5VVS - chains B and C of the 15 polymer chains in the assembly; structure by electron microscopy, 6.40 A resolution (low resolution: residue-level contacts below are approximate; hydrogen-bond / salt-bridge calls are withheld).

# Chain B
Name: DNA-directed RNA polymerase II subunit RPB2
From: Saccharomyces cerevisiae (strain ATCC 204508 / S288c)
Notes: EC 2.7.7.6
UniProt: P08518 (RPB2_YEAST); residues 1-1224 here = UniProt positions 1-1224
Sequence (1224 residues; numbered 1 to 1224; the number before each row is that of its first residue):
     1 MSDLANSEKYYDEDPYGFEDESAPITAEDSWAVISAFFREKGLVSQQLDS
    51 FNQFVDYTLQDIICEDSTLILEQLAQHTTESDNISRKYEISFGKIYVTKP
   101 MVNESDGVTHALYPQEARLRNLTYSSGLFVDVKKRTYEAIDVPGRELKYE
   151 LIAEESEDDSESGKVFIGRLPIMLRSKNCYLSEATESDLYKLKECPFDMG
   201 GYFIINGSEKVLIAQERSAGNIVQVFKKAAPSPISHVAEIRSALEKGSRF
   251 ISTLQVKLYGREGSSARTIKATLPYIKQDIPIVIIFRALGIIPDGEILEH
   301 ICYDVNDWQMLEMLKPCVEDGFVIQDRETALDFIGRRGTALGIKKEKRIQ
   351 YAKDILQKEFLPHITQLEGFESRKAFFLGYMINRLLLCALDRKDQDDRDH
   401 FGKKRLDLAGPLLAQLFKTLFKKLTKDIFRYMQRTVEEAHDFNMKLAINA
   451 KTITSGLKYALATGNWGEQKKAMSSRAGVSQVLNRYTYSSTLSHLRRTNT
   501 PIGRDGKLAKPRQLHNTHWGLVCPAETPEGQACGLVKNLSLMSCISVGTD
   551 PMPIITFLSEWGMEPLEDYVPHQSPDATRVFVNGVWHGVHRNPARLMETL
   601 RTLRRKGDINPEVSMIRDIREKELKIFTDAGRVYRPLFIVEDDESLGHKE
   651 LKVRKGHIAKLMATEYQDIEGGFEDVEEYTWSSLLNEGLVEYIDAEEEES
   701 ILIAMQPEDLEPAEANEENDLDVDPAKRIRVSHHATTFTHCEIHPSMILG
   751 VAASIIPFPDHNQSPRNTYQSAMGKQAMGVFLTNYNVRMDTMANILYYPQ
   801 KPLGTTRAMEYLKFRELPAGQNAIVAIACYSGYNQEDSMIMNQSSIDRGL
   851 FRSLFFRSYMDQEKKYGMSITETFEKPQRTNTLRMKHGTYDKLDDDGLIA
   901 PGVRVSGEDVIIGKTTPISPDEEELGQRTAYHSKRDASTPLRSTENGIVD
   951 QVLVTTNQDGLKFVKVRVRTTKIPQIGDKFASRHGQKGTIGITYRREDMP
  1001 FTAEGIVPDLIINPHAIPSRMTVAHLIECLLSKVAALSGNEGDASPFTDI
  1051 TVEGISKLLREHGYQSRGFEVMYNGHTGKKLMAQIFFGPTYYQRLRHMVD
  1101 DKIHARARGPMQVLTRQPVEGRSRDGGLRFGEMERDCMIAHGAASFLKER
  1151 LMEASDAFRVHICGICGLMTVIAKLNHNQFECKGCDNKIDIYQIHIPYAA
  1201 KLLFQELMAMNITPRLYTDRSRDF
Disordered / not traced: 1-17

# Chain C
Name: DNA-directed RNA polymerase II subunit RPB3
From: Saccharomyces cerevisiae (strain ATCC 204508 / S288c)
UniProt: P16370 (RPB3_YEAST); numbering as in UniProt (aligned over 1-318)
Sequence (318 residues; each row starts with the number of its first residue):
     1 MSEEGPQVKIREASKDNVDFILSNVDLAMANSLRRVMIAEIPTLAIDSVE
    51 VETNTTVLADEFIAHRLGLIPLQSMDIEQLEYSRDCFCEDHCDKCSVVLT
   101 LQAFGESESTTNVYSKDLVIVSNLMGRNIGHPIIQDKEGNGVLICKLRKG
   151 QELKLTCVAKKGIAKEHAKWGPAAAIEFEYDPWNKLKHTDYWYEQDSAKE
   201 WPQSKNCEYEDPPNEGDPFDYKAQADTFYMNVESVGSIPVDQVVVRGIDT
   251 LQKKVASILLALTQMDQDKVNFASGDNNTASNMLGSNEDVMMTGAEQDPY
   301 SNASQMGNTGSGGYDNAW
Disordered / not traced: 271-318
Curated features (UniProtKB/Swiss-Prot):
  - binding site (Zn(2+)): Cys-86, Cys-88, Cys-92, Cys-95
  - modified residue: Ser-2 (N-acetylserine)
  - natural variant: Ala-30 (A30D: In mutant RPB3-1)
  - mutagenesis: Lys-9 (K9E: Transcript termination readthrough)

# Chain B / chain C interface
Pairs across the interface (75; chain B residue first):
  Tyr-797(B) with Glu-61(C); Phe-62(C)
  Tyr-798(B) with Phe-62(C); Arg-66(C)
  Asp-847(B) with His-65(C); His-167(C); Ala-168(C); Lys-169(C)
  Arg-848(B) with His-65(C); Leu-69(C); Ala-168(C); Lys-169(C)
  Gly-849(B) with His-65(C)
  Arg-852(B) with Glu-61(C); Phe-62(C); His-65(C)
  Arg-969(B) with Asp-60(C); Glu-61(C)
  Thr-971(B) with Glu-61(C)
  Arg-995(B) with Ala-164(C); Lys-165(C)
  Glu-997(B) with Arg-35(C); Ile-38(C); Ala-39(C); Lys-165(C)
  Asp-998(B) with Arg-35(C); Lys-165(C)
  Phe-1001(B) with Arg-34(C); Phe-178(C)
  Thr-1002(B) with Phe-178(C)
  Ala-1003(B) with Glu-177(C); Phe-178(C)
  Glu-1004(B) with Ile-176(C); Glu-177(C)
  Gly-1005(B) with Ile-176(C)
  Arg-1060(B) with Lys-199(C); Glu-200(C); Trp-201(C); Pro-202(C)
  Gly-1063(B) with Pro-202(C)
  Tyr-1064(B) with Pro-202(C)
  Gln-1065(B) with Glu-194(C); Glu-200(C); Trp-201(C); Pro-202(C)
  Arg-1067(B) with Tyr-193(C); Glu-194(C)
  Phe-1069(B) with Trp-192(C); Tyr-193(C); Trp-201(C)
  Glu-1070(B) with Trp-201(C)
  Tyr-1073(B) with Phe-178(C); Tyr-180(C)
  Gly-1075(B) with Asn-31(C); Arg-34(C); Arg-35(C)
  His-1076(B) with Asn-31(C); Arg-35(C)
  Thr-1077(B) with Leu-27(C); Asn-31(C)
  Gly-1078(B) with Asn-31(C); Tyr-180(C)
  Lys-1079(B) with Leu-27(C)
  Lys-1080(B) with Tyr-180(C); Asp-181(C); His-188(C); Thr-189(C)
  Leu-1081(B) with Thr-189(C)
  Met-1082(B) with His-188(C); Thr-189(C); Asp-190(C)
  Gln-1084(B) with Asp-190(C); Tyr-191(C); Trp-192(C); Trp-201(C)
Also at the interface, not in a pair above, chain B (36 interface residues in all): Ser-844, Leu-854, Val-1071
Also at the interface, not in a pair above, chain C (38 interface residues in all): Ala-28, Ala-59, Glu-179, Gln-203, Ala-225

# Overview
The interface between chain B and chain C involves 36 residues on one side and 38 on the other. UniProt lists
4 Zn2+-binding residues and one mutagenesis site on chain C.
Here chain B is DNA-directed RNA polymerase II subunit RPB2 and chain C is DNA-directed RNA polymerase II
subunit RPB3, both from Saccharomyces cerevisiae (strain ATCC 204508 / S288c). Entry 5VVS (RNA pol II
elongation complex) was determined by electron microscopy together with 5VVR from the same study.
